8D9P - chain A; structure by X-ray diffraction, 1.90 A resolution.

# Chain A
Name: Reaction center maquette
Source organism: synthetic construct
Chain sequence (196 residues; numbered 1 to 196; the number before each row is that of its first residue):
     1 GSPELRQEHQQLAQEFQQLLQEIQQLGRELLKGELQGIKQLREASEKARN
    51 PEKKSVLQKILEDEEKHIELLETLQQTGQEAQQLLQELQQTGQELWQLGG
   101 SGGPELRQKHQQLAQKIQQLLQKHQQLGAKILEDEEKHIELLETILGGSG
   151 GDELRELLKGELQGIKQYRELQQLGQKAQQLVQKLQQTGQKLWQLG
Not modelled in the structure: 1
Metal / ion sites: heme Fe: H9, H110; Mn2+ site 1: E34, E64, H67, E135; Mn2+ site 2: E64, E135, H138, E161
Small-molecule neighbours: heme (HEM): R6, H9, Q10, A13, F16, L85, L88, Q89, G92, Q93, L95, W96, H110, Q111, A114, L185, Q186, G189, Q190, L192, W193
From the paper describing this entry:
  - heme coordination: H9, H110
  - contacts within the chain: T91-H110 (hydrogen bond)
  - Mn2+ coordination: E34, E64, H67, E135, H138, E161
  - conformationally variable residues (side-chain flip): T77
  - mutagenesis - H124M (Kd 700 nM): decreased binding to ZnPCP

# In short
Bound to chain A: heme. H9 and H110 coordinate a heme Fe ion. E34, E64, H67 and E135 form the Mn2+ site 1.
From the paper: H124M reduces binding to ZnPCP; Mn2+ coordination by E34, E64 and H67 among others.
Chain A is Reaction center maquette (synthetic construct); the structure, De Novo Photosynthetic Reaction
Center Protein Equipped with Heme B and Mn(II) cations, was determined by X-ray diffraction (same publication
as 8D9O).
